Entry 3Q2A (X-ray diffraction, 1.99 A resolution); this record covers chains A and B of the 4 polymer chains in the assembly.

[Chain A]
Protein: Toluene-4-monooxygenase system protein A
From: Pseudomonas mendocina
Notes: EC 1.14.13.-
UniProtKB: Q6Q8Q7 (Q6Q8Q7_PSEME); the author numbering skips numbers that UniProt does not, so the offset changes along the chain: 1-491 = UniProt 1-491; 508-516 = UniProt 492-500
Chain sequence (500 residues; each row starts with the number of its first residue; note: 16 numbers in that range are skipped by the numbering (no residue carries them; nothing is unmodelled there)):
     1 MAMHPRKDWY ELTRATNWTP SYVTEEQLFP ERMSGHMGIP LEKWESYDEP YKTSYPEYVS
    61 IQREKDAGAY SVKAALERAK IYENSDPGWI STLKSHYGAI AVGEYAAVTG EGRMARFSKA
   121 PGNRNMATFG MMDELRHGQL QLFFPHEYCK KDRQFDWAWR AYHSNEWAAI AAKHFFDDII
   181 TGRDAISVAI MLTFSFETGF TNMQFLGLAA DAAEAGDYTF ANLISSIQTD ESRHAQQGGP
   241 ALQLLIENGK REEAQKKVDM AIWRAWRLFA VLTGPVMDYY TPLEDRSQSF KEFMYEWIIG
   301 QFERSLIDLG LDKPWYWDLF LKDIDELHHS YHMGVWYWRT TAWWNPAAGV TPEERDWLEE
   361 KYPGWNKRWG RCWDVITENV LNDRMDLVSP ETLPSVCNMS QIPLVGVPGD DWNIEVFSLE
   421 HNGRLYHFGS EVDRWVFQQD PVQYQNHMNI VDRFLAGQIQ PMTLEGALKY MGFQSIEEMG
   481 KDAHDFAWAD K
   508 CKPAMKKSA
Not modelled in the structure: 1, 509-516
Ion coordination: Fe ion site 1: Glu-104, Glu-134, His-137 (together with 4-aminobenzoic acid); Fe ion site 2: Glu-134, Glu-197, Glu-231, His-234 (together with 4-aminobenzoic acid)
Small-molecule neighbours:
  - 4-aminobenzoic acid (PAB), molecule 1: Ala-99, Ile-100, Gly-103, Glu-104, Ala-107, Glu-134, Tyr-162, Phe-176, Ile-180, Leu-192, Phe-196, Glu-197, Phe-205, Glu-231, His-234
  - 4-aminobenzoic acid (PAB), molecule 2: Trp-167, Trp-338, Thr-341, Leu-393, Pro-394, Val-396, Gln-401, Ile-402, Pro-403, Ile-450, Met-471
  - 4-aminobenzoic acid (PAB), molecule 3: Trp-338, Glu-391, Thr-392, Leu-393, Phe-454, Met-462, Thr-463, Leu-464, Ala-467
  - 4-aminobenzoic acid (PAB), molecule 4: Asn-446, His-447, Met-448, Arg-453, Gln-458, Tyr-470

[Chain B]
Protein: Toluene-4-monooxygenase system protein E
From: Pseudomonas mendocina
Notes: EC 1.14.13.-
UniProtKB: Q00460 (TMOE_PSEME); residues 1-305 here = UniProt positions 1-305
Chain sequence (307 residues; each row starts with the number of its first residue; note: 21 numbers in that range are skipped by the numbering (no residue carries them; nothing is unmodelled there)):
     1 MSFESKKPMR TWSHLAEMRK KPSEYDIVSR KLHYSTNNPD SPWELSPDSP MNLWYKQYRN
    61 ASPLKHDNWD AFTDPDQLVY RTYNLMQDGQ ESYVQSLFDQ FNEREHDQMV REGWEHTMAR
   121 CYSPLRYLFH CLQMSSAYVQ QMAPASTISN CCILQTADSL RWLTHTAYRT HELSLTYPDA
   181 GLGEHERELW EKEPGWQGLR ELMEKQLTAF DWGEAFVSLN LVVKPMIVES IFKPLQQQAW
   241 ENNDTLLPLL IDSQLKDAER HSRWSKALVK HALENPDNHA VIEGWIEKWR PLADRAAEAY
   301 LSMLS
   327 SD
Not modelled in the structure: 1, 328
Small-molecule neighbours:
  - ETE (2-{2-[2-2-(methoxy-ethoxy)-ethoxy]-ethoxy}-ethanol): Gln-100, Phe-101, Arg-104, Glu-105, His-106, Met-109, Gln-236, Gln-237, Trp-240, Thr-245, Pro-248, Leu-249, Asp-252
  - 4-aminobenzoic acid (PAB): Asn-38, Ser-41, Trp-43, Glu-44, Leu-45, Pro-47

[How chain A and chain B interact]
Pairs across the interface (195):
  Ala-2(A) with Asp-99(B), hydrogen bond (backbone-side chain); Asn-102(B), hydrogen bond (backbone-side chain); Glu-103(B), hydrogen bond (backbone-side chain)
  Met-3(A) with Gln-95(B); Asp-99(B); Tyr-168(B)
  His-4(A) with Asn-102(B); Tyr-168(B), hydrogen bond (backbone-side chain); Glu-172(B), salt bridge; Leu-175(B)
  Asp-8(A) with His-171(B), hydrogen bond (backbone-side chain)
  Trp-9(A) with Thr-164(B); Tyr-168(B); His-171(B)
  Leu-12(A) with Arg-126(B); Ala-167(B); Thr-170(B); His-171(B); Gly-183(B)
  Thr-13(A) with Leu-163(B); Ala-167(B)
  Ala-15(A) with Arg-126(B), hydrogen bond (backbone-side chain); Tyr-127(B), hydrogen bond (backbone-side chain)
  Thr-16(A) with Tyr-127(B); His-130(B), hydrogen bond; Leu-163(B)
  Asn-17(A) with Tyr-127(B); Arg-187(B)
  Trp-18(A) with Cys-131(B), hydrophobic; Arg-187(B); Trp-190(B); Glu-191(B); Arg-200(B); Glu-204(B), hydrogen bond
  Thr-19(A) with Arg-187(B), hydrogen bond; Glu-191(B), hydrogen bond (backbone-side chain); Arg-200(B), hydrogen bond (backbone-side chain)
  Pro-20(A) with Arg-200(B); Glu-204(B)
  Ser-21(A) with Arg-200(B), hydrogen bond; Glu-204(B), hydrogen bond (backbone-side chain)
  Tyr-22(A) with Gln-197(B), hydrogen bond; Arg-200(B); Glu-201(B); Glu-204(B), hydrogen bond (backbone-side chain)
  Val-23(A) with Glu-204(B), hydrogen bond (backbone-side chain)
  Gln-27(A) with Thr-208(B); Phe-210(B)
  Leu-28(A) with Leu-207(B), hydrophobic
  Arg-32(A) with Pro-50(B), hydrogen bond (side chain-backbone); Trp-54(B)
  Met-33(A) with Met-51(B), hydrophobic; Trp-54(B)
  Glu-45(A) with Arg-187(B), salt bridge
  Tyr-55(A) with Tyr-83(B), hydrogen bond; Gln-87(B), hydrogen bond; Ala-157(B); Asp-158(B); Arg-161(B)
  Pro-56(A) with Glu-91(B); Gln-95(B)
  Tyr-58(A) with Tyr-80(B), hydrogen bond
  Val-59(A) with Asn-84(B); Asp-88(B)
  Ser-60(A) with Asp-88(B)
  Gln-62(A) with Tyr-80(B), hydrogen bond; Asn-84(B)
  Arg-63(A) with Leu-85(B); Asp-88(B), salt bridge
  Asp-66(A) with Tyr-80(B)
  Tyr-70(A) with Arg-81(B)
  Val-102(A) with Leu-32(B); Tyr-34(B), hydrophobic
  Tyr-105(A) with Leu-32(B), hydrophobic; His-33(B); Ser-146(B), hydrogen bond (side chain-backbone); Ser-149(B); Asn-150(B), hydrogen bond
  Ala-106(A) with Tyr-34(B)
  Val-108(A) with Gln-140(B); Ile-153(B), hydrophobic
  Thr-109(A) with Tyr-55(B); Gln-140(B), hydrogen bond
  Gly-112(A) with Gln-140(B); Gln-141(B)
  Arg-113(A) with Met-51(B); Tyr-55(B), hydrogen bond; Gln-141(B)
  Ala-115(A) with Met-134(B); Ala-137(B), hydrophobic
  Arg-116(A) with Met-134(B); Gln-141(B); Leu-207(B), hydrogen bond (side chain-backbone); Phe-210(B)
  Phe-117(A) with Tyr-138(B), hydrophobic; Gln-141(B)
  Arg-124(A) with His-130(B), hydrogen bond; Gln-133(B); Met-134(B)
  Asn-125(A) with His-130(B); Gln-133(B), hydrogen bond; Leu-160(B)
  Thr-128(A) with Gln-133(B), hydrogen bond; Thr-156(B); Leu-160(B)
  Phe-129(A) with Leu-160(B), hydrophobic
  Met-131(A) with Gln-140(B); Thr-156(B)
  Met-132(A) with Tyr-80(B); Tyr-83(B), hydrophobic; Ile-153(B), hydrophobic; Leu-154(B), hydrophobic; Ala-157(B), hydrophobic
  Leu-135(A) with Asn-150(B)
  Arg-136(A) with Tyr-80(B)
  Gln-139(A) with Val-28(B); Ser-29(B); Val-79(B); Tyr-80(B); Asn-150(B)
  Leu-142(A) with Trp-12(B); Val-28(B); Leu-32(B), hydrophobic
  Phe-143(A) with Val-28(B), hydrophobic
  His-146(A) with Thr-11(B), hydrogen bond; Trp-12(B); Ile-27(B)
  Cys-149(A) with Pro-8(B); Met-9(B); Thr-11(B); Trp-12(B), hydrophobic
  Lys-150(A) with Pro-8(B); Met-9(B), hydrogen bond (backbone-backbone)
  Arg-153(A) with Lys-6(B); Lys-7(B), hydrogen bond (side chain-backbone); Pro-8(B); Met-9(B)
  Phe-155(A) with Trp-12(B)
  Asp-156(A) with Met-9(B); Trp-12(B); Ser-13(B), hydrogen bond (side chain-backbone)
  Ala-158(A) with Trp-12(B), hydrophobic
  Trp-159(A) with Trp-12(B), hydrophobic; Ser-13(B); His-14(B), hydrogen bond; Arg-30(B); Lys-31(B), hydrogen bond (side chain-backbone); Leu-32(B)
  Tyr-162(A) with Tyr-34(B)
  His-163(A) with Lys-31(B), hydrogen bond (side chain-backbone); Tyr-34(B); Asn-37(B), hydrogen bond
  Ile-170(A) with Glu-44(B)
  Lys-173(A) with Tyr-34(B); Glu-44(B)
  His-174(A) with Glu-44(B); Leu-45(B)
  Asp-177(A) with Tyr-34(B), hydrogen bond; Trp-43(B); Glu-44(B), hydrogen bond (side chain-backbone); Leu-45(B)
  Asp-178(A) with Leu-45(B)
  Thr-181(A) with Trp-43(B); Met-51(B)
  Gly-182(A) with Met-51(B)
  Arg-183(A) with Met-51(B)
  Val-442(A) with Ser-46(B); Ser-49(B)
  Gln-443(A) with Leu-45(B); Ser-46(B), hydrogen bond (backbone-backbone); Ser-49(B); Pro-50(B)
  Tyr-444(A) with Ser-46(B)
  Gln-445(A) with Ser-46(B)
  Asn-446(A) with Ser-46(B), hydrogen bond (backbone-side chain); Pro-47(B); Asp-48(B), hydrogen bond
  His-447(A) with Glu-44(B), salt bridge; Leu-45(B); Ser-46(B); Pro-47(B)
  Arg-453(A) with Glu-44(B), salt bridge
  Glu-465(A) with Ser-2(B), hydrogen bond; Phe-3(B)
  Leu-468(A) with Phe-3(B)
  Lys-469(A) with Phe-3(B)
  Phe-473(A) with Phe-3(B)
  Gln-474(A) with Lys-6(B), hydrogen bond (backbone-side chain)
  Ser-475(A) with Glu-4(B); Lys-6(B)
  Ile-476(A) with Phe-3(B), hydrophobic; Glu-4(B), hydrogen bond (backbone-backbone); Ser-5(B)
  Glu-477(A) with Ser-5(B); Lys-6(B), hydrogen bond (side chain-backbone)
Also at the interface, not in a pair above, chain A (91 interface residues in all): Phe-29, Pro-30, Asp-133, Pro-145, Lys-151, Asp-152, Arg-160
Also at the interface, not in a pair above, chain B (89 interface residues in all): Arg-10, Glu-24, Leu-53, Phe-98, Lys-205

[Summary]
The interface between chain A and chain B involves 91 residues on one side and 89 on the other, with 47
hydrogen bonds and 5 salt bridges. Polar pairs include His-4(A)/Glu-172(B), Glu-45(A)/Arg-187(B) and
Arg-63(A)/Asp-88(B).
Chain A is Toluene-4-monooxygenase system protein A and chain B is Toluene-4-monooxygenase system protein E,
both from Pseudomonas mendocina; the structure, Toluene 4 monooxygenase HD complex with inhibitor
p-aminobenzoate, was determined by X-ray diffraction, deposited together with 3Q14, 3Q3M, 3Q3N, 3Q3O, 3RI7 and
3RMK.
